3CT2 - chain A; structure by X-ray diffraction, 1.80 A resolution.

[Chain A]
Protein: Muconate cycloisomerase
Organism: Pseudomonas fluorescens
Notes: EC 5.5.1.1
UniProtKB: Q4K9X1 (Q4K9X1_PSEF5); residues 4-374 here correspond to UniProt positions 2-372 (UniProt number = residue number - 2)
Chain sequence (382 residues; row label = number of the first residue in the row):
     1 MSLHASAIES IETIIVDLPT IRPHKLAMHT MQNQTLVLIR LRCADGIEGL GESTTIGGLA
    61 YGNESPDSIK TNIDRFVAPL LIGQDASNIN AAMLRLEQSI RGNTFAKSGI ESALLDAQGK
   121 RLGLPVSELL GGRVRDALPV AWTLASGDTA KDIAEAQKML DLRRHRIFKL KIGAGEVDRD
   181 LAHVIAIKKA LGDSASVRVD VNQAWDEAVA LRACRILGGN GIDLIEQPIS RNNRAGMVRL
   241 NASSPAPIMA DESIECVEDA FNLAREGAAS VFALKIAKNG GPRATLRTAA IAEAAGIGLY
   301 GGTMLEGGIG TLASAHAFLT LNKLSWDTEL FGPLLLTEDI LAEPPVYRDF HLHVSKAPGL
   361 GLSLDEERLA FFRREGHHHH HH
Unresolved in the structure: 1-3, 22-32, 376-382
Sequence notes: expression tag (1-3, 375-382)
Ion coordination: Mg2+: D200, E226, D251
What the authors report for this chain:
  - conformationally variable residues (order/disorder transition): R22 to Q32

[In short]
D200, E226 and D251 coordinate Mg2+. From the paper: conformational variability at R22.
Chain A is Muconate cycloisomerase (Pseudomonas fluorescens); the structure, Crystal structure of muconate
cycloisomerase from Pseudomonas fluorescens, was determined by X-ray diffraction, deposited together with
3FJ4, 3DG3, 3DG6, 3DG7 and 3DGB.
